PDB entry 5NWA | X-ray diffraction, 3.20 A resolution | chains A and C

# Chain A
Name: Tyrosyl-DNA phosphodiesterase 1
From: Homo sapiens
Notes: EC 3.1.4.-; fragment: delta 1-148
UniProt: Q9NUW8 (TYDP1_HUMAN); residue numbers follow UniProt; this construct covers 149-608
Sequence (485 residues; row label = number of the first residue in the row):
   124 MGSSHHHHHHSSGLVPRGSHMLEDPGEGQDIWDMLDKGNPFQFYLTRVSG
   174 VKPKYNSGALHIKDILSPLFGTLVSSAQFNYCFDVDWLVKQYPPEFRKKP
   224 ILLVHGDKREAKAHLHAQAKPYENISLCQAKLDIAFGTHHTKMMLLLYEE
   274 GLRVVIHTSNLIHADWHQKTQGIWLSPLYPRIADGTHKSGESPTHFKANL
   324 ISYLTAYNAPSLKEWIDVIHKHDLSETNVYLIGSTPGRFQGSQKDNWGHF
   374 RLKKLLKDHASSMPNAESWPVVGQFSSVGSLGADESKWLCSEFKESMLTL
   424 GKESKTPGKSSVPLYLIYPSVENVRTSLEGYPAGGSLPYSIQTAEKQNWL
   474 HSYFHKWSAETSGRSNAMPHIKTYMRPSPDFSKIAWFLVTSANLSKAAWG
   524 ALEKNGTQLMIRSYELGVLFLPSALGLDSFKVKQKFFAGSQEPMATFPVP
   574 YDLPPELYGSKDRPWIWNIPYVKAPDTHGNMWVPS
Unresolved in the structure: 124-159, 430-432, 561-565
Differences from the reference sequence: initiating methionine (124); expression tag (125-148); conflict Asn322 (Asp in Q9NUW8), Thr328 (Met in Q9NUW8), Leu548 (Phe in Q9NUW8)
UniProt features mapped onto this chain:
  - region: Ser400 to Ser403 (Interaction with DNA)
  - active site: His263 (Nucleophile), His493 (Proton donor/acceptor)
  - binding site (substrate): Lys265, Lys495
  - site: Ser518 (Interaction with DNA)
  - natural variant: His493 (H493R: In SCAN1), Pro566 (P566L: In autosomal recessive or sporadic spinocerebellar ataxia affected Japanese individuals)
  - mutagenesis: His263 (H263A: Loss of activity), Lys265 (K265A: Abolishes hydrolysis of the covalent intermediate between the active site nucleophile and DNA; K265S: Reduces the activity to nearly undetectable levels), Asn283 (N283A: No effect), Gln294 (Q294A: Slightly reduced hydrolysis of the covalent intermediate between the active site nucleophile and DNA), His493 (H493A: 3000-fold reduction in activity; abolishes hydrolysis of the covalent intermediate between the active site nucleophile and DNA; H493N: 15000-fold reduction in activity), Lys495 (K495A: Abolishes hydrolysis of the covalent intermediate between the active site nucleophile and DNA; K495S: 125-fold reduction in activity), Asn516 (N516A: Reduced hydrolysis of the covalent intermediate between the active site nucleophile and DNA), Glu538 (E538A: Abolishes hydrolysis of the covalent intermediate between the active site nucleophile and DNA)
Reported in the primary citation:
  - binding site for the 11-nt DNA strand (chain C): Arg232, Phe259, Arg361, Lys527
  - conformationally variable residues (side-chain flip): Lys527, Asn528
  - mutagenesis - H263A: abolished catalytic activity on 3' quencher
  - mutagenesis - F259A: decreased catalytic activity
  - mutagenesis - F259W: unchanged catalytic activity
  - mutagenesis - F259Y (1.5-fold): increased catalytic activity

# Chain C
Molecule: 11-nt DNA strand
Sequence (11 nucleotides; each row starts with the number of its first residue; numbers below 1 keep their minus sign (DA-10 is residue -10)):
   -10 AATGCGCATTA

# Chain A / chain C interface
Contacting residue pairs - 26 pairs, chain A then chain C:
  Tyr204(A) - DT-2(C)  base contact
  Tyr204(A) - DT-1(C)  base contact
  Ala258(A) - DA-3(C)  base contact
  Phe259(A) - DA-3(C)  stacking on the base
  Phe259(A) - DT-2(C)  base contact
  Thr261(A) - DT-1(C)  sugar contact
  His263(A) - DT-1(C)  hydrogen bond to the phosphate
  His263(A) - DA0(C)  salt bridge to the phosphate
  Asn283(A) - DA0(C)  hydrogen bond to the phosphate
  Ser399(A) - DA0(C)  phosphate contact
  Ser400(A) - DT-1(C)  hydrogen bond to the phosphate
  Gly402(A) - DT-2(C)  phosphate contact
  Ser403(A) - DA-3(C)  hydrogen bond to the phosphate
  Ser403(A) - DT-2(C)  hydrogen bond to the phosphate
  Pro461(A) - DT-1(C)  base contact
  Lys469(A) - DC-4(C)  hydrogen bond to the phosphate
  Lys469(A) - DA-3(C)  salt bridge to the phosphate
  His493(A) - DA0(C)  salt bridge to the phosphate
  Lys495(A) - DA0(C)  salt bridge to the phosphate
  Asn516(A) - DT-1(C)  sugar contact
  Asn516(A) - DA0(C)  hydrogen bond to the phosphate
  Ser518(A) - DT-1(C)  hydrogen bond to the phosphate
  Lys519(A) - DT-2(C)  phosphate contact
  Ala520(A) - DT-2(C)  hydrogen bond to the phosphate
  Ala521(A) - DT-1(C)  phosphate contact
  Arg535(A) - DA-3(C)  hydrogen bond to the base
Interface residues without a listed pair, chain A (25 interface residues in all): Lys265, Val401, Ser459, Glu538, Trp590

# In short
25 residues of chain A and 5 residues of chain C are in contact, with 10 hydrogen bonds, 4 salt bridges and 1
aromatic stacking contact. Polar contacts include Arg535(A)-DA-3(C), His263(A)-DT-1(C) and Asn283(A)-DA0(C).
From the paper: a binding site for the 11-nt DNA strand (chain C) at Arg232(A), Phe259(A) and Arg361(A) among
others; H263A of chain A abolishes catalytic activity on 3' quencher; 4 substitutions were tested in all.
Chain A is Tyrosyl-DNA phosphodiesterase 1 (Homo sapiens) and chain C is an 11-nt DNA strand; the structure,
Crystal structure of the complex of Tdp1 with duplex DNA, was determined by X-ray diffraction together with
5NW9 from the same study.
